1RRH - chain A; structure by X-ray diffraction, 2.00 A resolution.

[Chain A]
Name: Seed lipoxygenase-3
Source organism: Glycine max
Notes: EC 1.13.11.12
UniProt: P09186 (LOX3_SOYBN); residue numbers follow UniProt; this construct covers 1-857
Chain sequence (857 residues; row label = number of the first residue in the row):
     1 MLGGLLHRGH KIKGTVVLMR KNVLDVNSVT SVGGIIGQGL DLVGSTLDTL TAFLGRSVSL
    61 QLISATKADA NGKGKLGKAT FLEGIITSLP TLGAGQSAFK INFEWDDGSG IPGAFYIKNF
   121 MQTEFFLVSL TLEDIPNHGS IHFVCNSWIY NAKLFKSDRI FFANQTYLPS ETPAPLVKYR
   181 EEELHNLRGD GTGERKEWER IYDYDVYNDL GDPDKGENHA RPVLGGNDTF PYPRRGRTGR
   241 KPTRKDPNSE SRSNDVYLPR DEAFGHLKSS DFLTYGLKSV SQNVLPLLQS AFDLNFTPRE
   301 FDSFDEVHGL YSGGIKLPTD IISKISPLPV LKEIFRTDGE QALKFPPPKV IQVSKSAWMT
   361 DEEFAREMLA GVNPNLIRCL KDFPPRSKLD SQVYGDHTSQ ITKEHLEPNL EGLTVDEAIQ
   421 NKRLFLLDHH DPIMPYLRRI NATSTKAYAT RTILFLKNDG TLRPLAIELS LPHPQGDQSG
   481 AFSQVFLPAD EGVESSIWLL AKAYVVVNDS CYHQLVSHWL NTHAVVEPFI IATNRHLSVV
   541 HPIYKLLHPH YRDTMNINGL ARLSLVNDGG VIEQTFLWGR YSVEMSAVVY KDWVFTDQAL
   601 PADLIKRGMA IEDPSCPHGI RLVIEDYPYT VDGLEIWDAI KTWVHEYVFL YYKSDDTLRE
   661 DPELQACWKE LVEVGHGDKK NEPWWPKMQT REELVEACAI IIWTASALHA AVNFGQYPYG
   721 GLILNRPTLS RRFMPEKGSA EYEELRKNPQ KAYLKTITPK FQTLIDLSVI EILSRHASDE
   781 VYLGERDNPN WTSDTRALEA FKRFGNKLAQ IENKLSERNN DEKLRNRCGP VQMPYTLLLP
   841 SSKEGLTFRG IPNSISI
Unresolved in the structure: 1-7
Ion coordination: Fe2+: His518, His523, His709, Ile857
Curated features (UniProtKB/Swiss-Prot):
  - binding site (Fe cation): His518, His523, His709, Asn713, Ile857
  - natural variant: Asp25 (H25D: In strain: cv. Provar; this construct carries the variant), Ser57 (P57S: In strain: cv. Provar; this construct carries the variant), Pro112 (L112P: In strain: cv. Provar; this construct carries the variant), Ile201 (V201I: In strain: cv. Provar; this construct carries the variant), Asp382 (E382D: In strain: cv. Provar; this construct carries the variant), Asp428 (G428D: In strain: cv. Provar; this construct carries the variant), Thr630 (A630T: In strain: cv. Provar; this construct carries the variant)
  - mutagenesis: Asn713 (N713A/S: No loss of iron-binding; loss of catalytic activity; N713H: No loss of iron-binding; no change in catalytic activity)

[Summary]
The Fe2+ site is built by His518, His523, His709 and Ile857. UniProt lists 5 Fe cation-binding residues and
one mutagenesis site.
Chain A is Seed lipoxygenase-3 (Glycine max); the structure, Soybean Lipoxygenase (LOX-3) at ambient
temperatures at 2.0 A resolution, was determined by X-ray diffraction together with 1RRL from the same study.
